Entry 7VW3 (electron microscopy, 3.80 A resolution); this record covers chains A and B of the 4 polymer chains in the assembly.

[Chain A]
Name: CRISPR-associated endonuclease Cas9
From: Staphylococcus aureus
Notes: EC 3.1.-.-
UniProt: J7RUA5 (CAS9_STAAU); residue numbers follow UniProt; this construct covers 2-1053
Sequence (1052 residues; numbered 2 to 1053; the number before each row is that of its first residue):
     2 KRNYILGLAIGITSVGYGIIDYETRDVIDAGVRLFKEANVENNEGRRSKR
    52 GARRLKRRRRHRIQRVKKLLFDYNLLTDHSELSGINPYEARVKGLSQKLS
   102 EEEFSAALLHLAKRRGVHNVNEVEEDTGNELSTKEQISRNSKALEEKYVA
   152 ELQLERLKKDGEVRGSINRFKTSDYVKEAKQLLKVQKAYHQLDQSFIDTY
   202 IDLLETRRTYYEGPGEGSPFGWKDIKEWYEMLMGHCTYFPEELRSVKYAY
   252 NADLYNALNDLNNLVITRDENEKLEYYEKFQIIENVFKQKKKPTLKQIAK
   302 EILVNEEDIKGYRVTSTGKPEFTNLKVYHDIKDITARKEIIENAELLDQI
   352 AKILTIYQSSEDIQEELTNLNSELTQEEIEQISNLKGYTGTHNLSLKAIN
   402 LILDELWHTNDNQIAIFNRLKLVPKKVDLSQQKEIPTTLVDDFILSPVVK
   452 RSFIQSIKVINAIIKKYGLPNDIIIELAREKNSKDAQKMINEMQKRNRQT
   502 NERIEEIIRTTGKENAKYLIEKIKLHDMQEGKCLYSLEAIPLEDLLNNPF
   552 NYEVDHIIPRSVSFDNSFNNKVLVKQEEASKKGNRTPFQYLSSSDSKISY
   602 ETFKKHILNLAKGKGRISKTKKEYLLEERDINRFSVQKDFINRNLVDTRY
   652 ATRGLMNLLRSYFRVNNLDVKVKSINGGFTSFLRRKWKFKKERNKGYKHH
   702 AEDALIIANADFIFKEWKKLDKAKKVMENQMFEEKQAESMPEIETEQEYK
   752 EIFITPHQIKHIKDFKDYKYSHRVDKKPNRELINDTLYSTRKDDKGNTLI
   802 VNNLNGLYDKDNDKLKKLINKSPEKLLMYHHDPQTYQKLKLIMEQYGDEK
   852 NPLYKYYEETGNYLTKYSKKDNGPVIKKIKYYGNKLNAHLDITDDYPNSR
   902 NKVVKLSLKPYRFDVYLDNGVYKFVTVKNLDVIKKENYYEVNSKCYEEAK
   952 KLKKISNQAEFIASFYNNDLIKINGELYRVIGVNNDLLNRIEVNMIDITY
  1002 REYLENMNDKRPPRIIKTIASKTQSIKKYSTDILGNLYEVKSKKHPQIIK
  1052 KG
Construct notes: engineered mutation Ala-10 (Asp in J7RUA5), Ala-580 (Asn in J7RUA5)
Ion coordination: Mg2+ site 1 near Glu-477 (its only coordinating residue here); Mg2+ site 2 near Asp-556 (its only coordinating residue here)
Curated features (UniProtKB/Swiss-Prot):
  - region (PAM substrate-binding): Tyr-882 to Ala-889, Asn-985 to Glu-993
  - active site: His-557 (Proton acceptor for HNH nuclease domain)
  - binding site (Mg(2+)): Glu-477, Glu-481, His-701
  - binding site (RNA): Tyr-789
  - mutagenesis: Glu-477 (E477A: Target DNA not cleaved), His-557 (H557A: Target DNA not cleaved), His-701 (H701A: Target DNA not cleaved), Asp-704 (D704A: Target DNA not cleaved), Thr-787 (T787A: 60% target DNA cleaved), Asn-985 (N985A: 40% target DNA cleaved), Asn-986 (N986A: 75% target DNA cleaved), Arg-991 (R991A: 20% target DNA cleaved), Glu-993 (E993A: 50% target DNA cleaved), Arg-1015 (R1015A: 5% target DNA cleaved)
From the paper describing this entry:
  - catalytic residues: His-557 (citing earlier work)
  - conformationally variable residues (domain motion): His-557
  - contacts within the chain: Glu-131/Ser-581, Arg-586/Asp-812, Ser-595/Lys-811
  - binding site for Target DNA strand: Lys-1023
  - mutagenesis - K811A, D812A: increased catalytic activity
  - mutagenesis - E131A: decreased catalytic activity

[Chain B]
Molecule: single-guide RNA
Sequence (104 nucleotides; numbered 2 to 105; the number before each row is that of its first residue):
     2 GUACCGCUCCAGUCGUUCAUGGUUUUAGUACUCUGGAAACAGAAUCUACU
    52 AAAACAAGGCAAAAUGCCGUGUUUAUCUCGUCAACUUGUUGGCGAGAUUU
   102 UUUU

[How chain A and chain B interact]
Contacting residue pairs (185; chain A residue first):
  Arg-34(A) / U75(B)  base contact
  Lys-37(A) / U71(B)  sugar contact
  Val-41(A) / U14(B)  phosphate contact
  Asn-43(A) / U71(B)  hydrogen bond to the base
  Asn-44(A) / C15(B)  hydrogen bond to the phosphate
  Asn-44(A) / G16(B)  hydrogen bond to the phosphate
  Asn-44(A) / U71(B)  sugar contact
  Glu-45(A) / C15(B)  phosphate contact
  Arg-47(A) / G70(B)  salt bridge to the phosphate
  Arg-47(A) / U71(B)  salt bridge to the phosphate
  Arg-47(A) / G72(B)  salt bridge to the phosphate
  Arg-48(A) / C15(B)  salt bridge to the phosphate
  Arg-48(A) / G16(B)  salt bridge to the phosphate
  Arg-48(A) / U17(B)  salt bridge to the phosphate
  Arg-51(A) / U17(B)  salt bridge to the phosphate
  Arg-51(A) / C69(B)  salt bridge to the phosphate
  Arg-51(A) / G70(B)  salt bridge to the phosphate
  Arg-54(A) / G70(B)  hydrogen bond to the base
  Arg-55(A) / U18(B)  salt bridge to the phosphate
  Arg-55(A) / C19(B)  salt bridge to the phosphate
  Arg-55(A) / G67(B)  salt bridge to the phosphate
  Arg-55(A) / C68(B)  salt bridge to the phosphate
  Leu-56(A) / C19(B)  sugar contact
  Leu-56(A) / A20(B)  phosphate contact
  Arg-58(A) / C68(B)  salt bridge to the phosphate
  Arg-59(A) / U66(B)  hydrogen bond to the phosphate
  Arg-59(A) / G67(B)  salt bridge to the phosphate
  Arg-61(A) / C56(B)  salt bridge to the phosphate
  Arg-63(A) / A20(B)  salt bridge to the phosphate
  Gln-65(A) / A64(B)  hydrogen bond to the sugar
  Leu-83(A) / A52(B)  sugar contact
  Leu-83(A) / A53(B)  sugar contact
  Leu-83(A) / A54(B)  phosphate contact
  Ser-84(A) / U27(B)  base contact
  Ser-84(A) / A52(B)  base contact
  Ser-84(A) / A53(B)  sugar contact
  Gly-85(A) / A52(B)  hydrogen bond to the base
  Ile-86(A) / A52(B)  hydrogen bond to the sugar
  Asn-87(A) / U51(B)  hydrogen bond to the sugar
  Pro-88(A) / A52(B)  sugar contact
  His-111(A) / A52(B)  salt bridge to the phosphate
  Lys-114(A) / U21(B)  phosphate contact
  Lys-114(A) / A53(B)  salt bridge to the phosphate
  Arg-115(A) / U21(B)  phosphate contact
  Arg-115(A) / G22(B)  salt bridge to the phosphate
  Arg-116(A) / A20(B)  phosphate contact
  Arg-116(A) / U21(B)  hydrogen bond to the phosphate
  Gly-117(A) / A20(B)  hydrogen bond to the phosphate
  Gly-117(A) / U21(B)  phosphate contact
  Val-118(A) / A20(B)  sugar contact
  Gly-162(A) / C50(B)  sugar contact
  Val-164(A) / U51(B)  phosphate contact
  Arg-165(A) / G22(B)  phosphate contact
  Arg-165(A) / U51(B)  hydrogen bond to the phosphate
  Arg-165(A) / A52(B)  salt bridge to the phosphate
  Gly-166(A) / U21(B)  phosphate contact
  Gly-166(A) / G22(B)  phosphate contact
  Asn-169(A) / G22(B)  hydrogen bond to the phosphate
  Arg-170(A) / U21(B)  sugar contact
  Arg-208(A) / U18(B)  hydrogen bond to the sugar
  Arg-208(A) / C19(B)  hydrogen bond to the sugar
  Arg-208(A) / U66(B)  base contact
  Arg-209(A) / U18(B)  hydrogen bond to the sugar
  Arg-209(A) / U66(B)  hydrogen bond to the sugar
  Thr-210(A) / U17(B)  sugar contact
  Thr-210(A) / U18(B)  sugar contact
  Tyr-211(A) / G16(B)  base contact
  Tyr-211(A) / U17(B)  hydrogen bond to the sugar
  Tyr-211(A) / U18(B)  sugar contact
  Gly-214(A) / U17(B)  phosphate contact
  Gly-214(A) / U18(B)  phosphate contact
  Pro-215(A) / U17(B)  phosphate contact
  Pro-215(A) / U18(B)  phosphate contact
  Gly-216(A) / G67(B)  sugar contact
  Gly-216(A) / C68(B)  hydrogen bond to the phosphate
  Gly-218(A) / C68(B)  sugar contact
  Pro-220(A) / C69(B)  sugar contact
  Phe-221(A) / G16(B)  phosphate contact
  Phe-221(A) / C69(B)  phosphate contact
  Thr-238(A) / C5(B)  sugar contact
  Thr-238(A) / C6(B)  phosphate contact
  Tyr-239(A) / A4(B)  sugar contact
  Tyr-239(A) / C5(B)  hydrogen bond to the sugar
  Lys-248(A) / G7(B)  phosphate contact
  Lys-248(A) / C8(B)  salt bridge to the phosphate
  Tyr-249(A) / C8(B)  phosphate contact
  Tyr-249(A) / U9(B)  hydrogen bond to the phosphate
  Tyr-256(A) / C6(B)  sugar contact
  Asn-257(A) / G7(B)  sugar contact
  Asn-260(A) / C6(B)  sugar contact
  Arg-314(A) / G7(B)  hydrogen bond to the sugar
  Ser-317(A) / U9(B)  sugar contact
  Lys-327(A) / U9(B)  salt bridge to the phosphate
  His-393(A) / G7(B)  phosphate contact
  Asn-394(A) / C6(B)  phosphate contact
  Asn-394(A) / G7(B)  hydrogen bond to the phosphate
  Leu-395(A) / C6(B)  phosphate contact
  Leu-395(A) / G7(B)  phosphate contact
  Gln-414(A) / C5(B)  hydrogen bond to the sugar
  Gln-414(A) / C6(B)  hydrogen bond to the sugar
  Ile-415(A) / C5(B)  sugar contact
  Pro-425(A) / A4(B)  sugar contact
  Glu-435(A) / C94(B)  phosphate contact
  Leu-446(A) / U14(B)  hydrogen bond to the sugar
  Ser-447(A) / U14(B)  sugar contact
  Pro-448(A) / U14(B)  phosphate contact
  Pro-448(A) / C15(B)  sugar contact
  Arg-452(A) / G72(B)  salt bridge to the phosphate
  Arg-452(A) / U73(B)  salt bridge to the phosphate
  Gln-456(A) / U74(B)  phosphate contact
  Lys-459(A) / U74(B)  phosphate contact
  Lys-459(A) / U75(B)  salt bridge to the phosphate
  Lys-466(A) / C94(B)  salt bridge to the phosphate
  Lys-466(A) / G95(B)  phosphate contact
  Ile-521(A) / C11(B)  sugar contact
  Arg-654(A) / U3(B)  salt bridge to the phosphate
  Met-732(A) / G2(B)  base contact
  Arg-774(A) / U74(B)  salt bridge to the phosphate
  Arg-774(A) / U75(B)  hydrogen bond to the base
  Val-775(A) / U75(B)  base contact
  Lys-777(A) / U74(B)  base contact
  Lys-778(A) / U71(B)  sugar contact
  Lys-778(A) / U74(B)  base contact
  Asn-780(A) / A58(B)  hydrogen bond to the base
  Asn-780(A) / G70(B)  hydrogen bond to the sugar
  Arg-781(A) / A57(B)  hydrogen bond to the base
  Glu-782(A) / A57(B)  base contact
  Glu-782(A) / U71(B)  base contact
  Leu-783(A) / A57(B)  base contact
  Leu-783(A) / A58(B)  base contact
  Ile-784(A) / A57(B)  base contact
  Asp-786(A) / C56(B)  hydrogen bond to the sugar
  Leu-788(A) / U24(B)  sugar contact
  Ser-790(A) / U25(B)  hydrogen bond to the phosphate
  Ser-790(A) / U26(B)  hydrogen bond to the phosphate
  Arg-792(A) / U26(B)  salt bridge to the phosphate
  Asn-804(A) / U25(B)  hydrogen bond to the phosphate
  Asn-806(A) / U24(B)  hydrogen bond to the phosphate
  Leu-828(A) / C47(B)  sugar contact
  Met-829(A) / C47(B)  sugar contact
  Met-829(A) / U48(B)  phosphate contact
  His-832(A) / U46(B)  hydrogen bond to the phosphate
  His-832(A) / C47(B)  salt bridge to the phosphate
  Asp-833(A) / C32(B)  phosphate contact
  Asp-833(A) / U33(B)  phosphate contact
  Asp-833(A) / C47(B)  base contact
  Pro-834(A) / U33(B)  phosphate contact
  Gln-835(A) / C34(B)  phosphate contact
  Thr-836(A) / U33(B)  phosphate contact
  Lys-867(A) / A31(B)  hydrogen bond to the base
  Lys-867(A) / U48(B)  base contact
  Ser-869(A) / C32(B)  hydrogen bond to the phosphate
  Lys-870(A) / C32(B)  phosphate contact
  Ile-877(A) / U48(B)  phosphate contact
  Ile-877(A) / A49(B)  phosphate contact
  Lys-878(A) / A49(B)  hydrogen bond to the phosphate
  Lys-878(A) / C50(B)  salt bridge to the phosphate
  Lys-879(A) / U48(B)  sugar contact
  Lys-879(A) / A49(B)  hydrogen bond to the phosphate
  Ile-880(A) / U48(B)  phosphate contact
  Lys-881(A) / U48(B)  hydrogen bond to the phosphate
  Arg-901(A) / U27(B)  phosphate contact
  Arg-901(A) / U46(B)  salt bridge to the phosphate
  Lys-906(A) / C56(B)  sugar contact
  Lys-906(A) / A57(B)  hydrogen bond to the sugar
  Asn-930(A) / A58(B)  base contact
  Leu-931(A) / A58(B)  base contact
  Lys-935(A) / G60(B)  sugar contact
  Ser-1031(A) / A76(B)  sugar contact
  Thr-1032(A) / A76(B)  sugar contact
  Asp-1033(A) / A76(B)  sugar contact
  Ile-1034(A) / U75(B)  sugar contact
  Ile-1034(A) / A76(B)  hydrogen bond to the phosphate
  Asn-1037(A) / U100(B)  base contact
  Leu-1038(A) / U99(B)  sugar contact
  Leu-1038(A) / U100(B)  base contact
  Tyr-1039(A) / A76(B)  hydrogen bond to the sugar
  Tyr-1039(A) / U99(B)  base contact
  Val-1041(A) / U77(B)  sugar contact
  Lys-1051(A) / U74(B)  hydrogen bond to the base
  Lys-1051(A) / U77(B)  salt bridge to the phosphate
  Lys-1052(A) / U73(B)  hydrogen bond to the base
  Lys-1052(A) / U74(B)  base contact
  Gly-1053(A) / U73(B)  hydrogen bond to the sugar
  Gly-1053(A) / U74(B)  hydrogen bond to the base
Other interface residues (no listed pair), chain A (147 interface residues in all): Lys-57, Arg-60, Ala-107, Glu-163, Tyr-176, Tyr-212, Glu-217, Ser-219, Val-315, Thr-316, Thr-324, Lys-451, Lys-467, Lys-518, Tyr-519, Asn-567, Asn-730, Lys-770, Asn-785, Tyr-868, Val-876, Asp-895, Tyr-897, Pro-898, Asn-899, Asn-902, Val-904, Val-933, Ser-1043
Other interface residues (no listed pair), chain B (64 interface residues in all): A12, G13, A28, A45, G59, A65, C78, G97

[Overview]
Chain A and chain B form an interface of 147 and 64 residues respectively, with 48 hydrogen bonds and 34 salt
bridges. Among the polar pairs are Asn-43(A)/U71(B), Arg-54(A)/G70(B) and Gly-85(A)/A52(B). The paper reports
the catalytic residue His-557(A); K811A and D812A of chain A increase catalytic activity.
Here chain A is CRISPR-associated endonuclease Cas9 (Staphylococcus aureus) and chain B is single-guide RNA.
Entry 7VW3 (Cryo-EM structure of SaCas9-sgRNA-DNA ternary complex) was determined by electron microscopy.
